Entry 2C83 (X-ray diffraction, 1.90 A resolution); this record covers chain A.

== Chain A ==
Name: Hypothetical protein PM0188
From: Pasteurella multocida
UniProt: Q9CP67 (Q9CP67_PASMU); numbering as in UniProt (aligned over 26-412)
Sequence (391 residues; row label = number of the first residue in the row):
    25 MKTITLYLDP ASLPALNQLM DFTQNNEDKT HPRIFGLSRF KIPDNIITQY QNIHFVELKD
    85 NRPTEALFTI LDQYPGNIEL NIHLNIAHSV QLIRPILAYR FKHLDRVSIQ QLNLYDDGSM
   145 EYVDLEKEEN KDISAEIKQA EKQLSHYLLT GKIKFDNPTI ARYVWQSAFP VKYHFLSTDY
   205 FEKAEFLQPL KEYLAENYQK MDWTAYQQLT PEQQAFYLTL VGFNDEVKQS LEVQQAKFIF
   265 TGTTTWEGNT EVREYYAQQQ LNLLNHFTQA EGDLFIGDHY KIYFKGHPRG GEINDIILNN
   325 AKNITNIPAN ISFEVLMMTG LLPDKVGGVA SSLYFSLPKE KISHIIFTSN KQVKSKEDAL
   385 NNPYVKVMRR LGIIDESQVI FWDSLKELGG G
Sequence notes: conflict Asn105 (Asp in Q9CP67), Gln135 (Arg in Q9CP67), Glu275 (Asp in Q9CP67), Glu295 (Gly in Q9CP67), Ile320 (Tyr in Q9CP67), Glu411 (Gln in Q9CP67)
Modified residues: Mse25, Mse44, Mse144, Mse225, Mse341, Mse342, Mse392 (selenomethionine; parent Met)
From the paper describing this entry:
  - contacts within the chain: Pro34-Arg63 (backbone contact), Ser36-Arg63 (water-mediated contact)
  - mutagenesis - H311A, E338A, S355A, S356A: abolished catalytic activity on pH 8.2
  - mutagenesis - H311A (4-fold), E338A (5-fold), S355A (10-fold), S356A (4-fold): decreased catalytic activity on pH 6.5
  - mutagenesis - D141A, D141N, S355A/S356A: abolished catalytic activity
  - mutagenesis - R63A (2-fold), R313A (1.2-fold): decreased catalytic activity
  - mutagenesis - K309A: unchanged catalytic activity
  - catalytic residues: Asp141
  - catalytic residues: Arg63, His311, Ser355, Ser356 (proposed by the authors, not directly observed)

== In short ==
The paper reports catalytic residues Asp141, Arg63 and His311 among others; H311A, E338A and S355A, among
others, abolish catalytic activity on pH 8.2; 10 substitutions were tested in all.
Chain A is Hypothetical protein PM0188 (Pasteurella multocida); the structure, Crystal structure of the
sialyltransferase PM0188, was determined by X-ray diffraction together with 2IY8, 2IY7 and 2C84 from the same
study.
